3MVD - chains C and I of the 12 polymer chains in the assembly; structure by X-ray diffraction, 2.90 A resolution.

# Chain C
Name: Histone H2A
Source organism: Xenopus laevis
UniProt: Q6AZJ8 (Q6AZJ8_XENLA); residues 1-129 here correspond to UniProt positions 2-130 (UniProt number = residue number + 1)
Chain sequence (129 residues; each row starts with the number of its first residue):
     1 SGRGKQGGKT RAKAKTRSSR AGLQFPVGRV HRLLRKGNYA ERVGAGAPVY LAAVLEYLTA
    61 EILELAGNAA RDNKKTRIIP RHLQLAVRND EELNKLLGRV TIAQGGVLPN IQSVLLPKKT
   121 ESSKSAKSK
Unresolved in the structure: 1-11, 119-129

# Chain I
Molecule: 147-nt DNA strand
Notes: fragment: 147 BP Widom 601 DNA FRAGMENT (+ strand)
Sequence (147 nucleotides; each row starts with the number of its first residue):
     1 ATCGAGAATC CCGGTGCCGA GGCCGCTCAA TTGGTCGTAG ACAGCTCTAG CACCGCTTAA
    61 ACGCACGTAC GCGCTGTCCC CCGCGTTTTA ACCGCCAAGG GGATTACTCC CTAGTCTCCA
   121 GGCACGTGTC AGATATATAC ATCCGAT
Unresolved in the structure: 1

# Interface between chain C and chain I
Pairs across the interface - 14 pairs, chain C then chain I:
  Thr16(C) with DG121(I), sugar contact
  Arg29(C) with DG122(I), phosphate contact; DC123(I), salt bridge to the phosphate
  Arg42(C) with DT112(I), sugar contact; DA113(I), phosphate contact
  Val43(C) with DT112(I), sugar contact; DA113(I), hydrogen bond to the phosphate
  Gly44(C) with DT112(I), phosphate contact
  Ala45(C) with DT112(I), hydrogen bond to the phosphate
  Lys75(C) with DG132(I), phosphate contact
  Thr76(C) with DA131(I), hydrogen bond to the phosphate; DG132(I), hydrogen bond to the phosphate
  Arg77(C) with DA131(I), hydrogen bond to the sugar; DG132(I), hydrogen bond to the phosphate
Also at the interface, not in a pair above, chain C (14 interface residues in all): Pro26, His31, Arg35, Glu41, Lys74
Also at the interface, not in a pair above, chain I (8 interface residues in all): DA133

# In short
14 residues of chain C face 8 of chain I across their interface, with 6 hydrogen bonds and 1 salt bridge.
Polar pairs include Arg77(C)-DA131(I), Val43(C)-DA113(I) and Ala45(C)-DT112(I).
Chain C is Histone H2A (Xenopus laevis) and chain I is a 147-nt DNA strand; the structure, Crystal structure
of the chromatin factor RCC1 in complex with the nucleosome core particle, was determined by X-ray
diffraction.
